PDB entry 7YOY | electron microscopy, 3.64 A resolution | chains C and F of the 5 polymer chains in the assembly

[Chain C]
Protein: Soluble gp42
Organism: Human gammaherpesvirus 4
UniProt: P0C6Z5 (GP42_EBVG); numbering as in UniProt (aligned over 88-223)
Sequence (136 residues; numbered 88 to 223; the number before each row is that of its first residue):
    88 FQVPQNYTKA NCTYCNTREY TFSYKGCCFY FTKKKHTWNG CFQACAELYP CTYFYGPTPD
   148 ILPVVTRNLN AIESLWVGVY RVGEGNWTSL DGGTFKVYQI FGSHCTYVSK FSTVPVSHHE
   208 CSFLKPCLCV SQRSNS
Cystine bridges: C99-C138, C102-C115, C128-C214, C132-C216, C192-C208

[Chain F]
Protein: 3E8 heavy chain
Organism: Oryctolagus cuniculus
Sequence (113 residues; numbered 2 to 114; the number before each row is that of its first residue):
     2 QPVKESGGRL VTPGTPLTLT CTASGFSLSS YWMSWVRQAR GKGLEWIGTA TAGGSAWYAS
    62 WAKGRFTISR TSTTVELRMT SLTTEDTATY FCARDPPGHS GLWGRGTLVT VSS
Cystine bridges: C22-C93

[Interface between chain C and chain F]
Contacting residue pairs (12; chain C residue first):
  N93(C) - S30(F)
  C99(C) - Y32(F)  hydrophobic
  C99(C) - S101(F)
  A133(C) - W33(F)
  E134(C) - T52(F)  hydrogen bond
  E134(C) - A53(F)  hydrogen bond (side chain-backbone)
  E134(C) - G54(F)
  L135(C) - W33(F)
  Y136(C) - W33(F)
  P137(C) - W33(F)
  P137(C) - P97(F)  hydrophobic
  C138(C) - P97(F)  hydrophobic
Also at the interface, not in a pair above, chain C (10 interface residues in all): N98, Y101
Interface features reported in the paper:
  - epitope / paratope residues, chain C: A133(C)

[In short]
Chain C and chain F form an interface of 10 and 8 residues respectively, with 2 hydrogen bonds. Polar pairs
include E134(C)-T52(F) and E134(C)-A53(F). From the paper: the epitope/paratope residue A133(C).
Chain C is Soluble gp42 (Human gammaherpesvirus 4) and chain F is 3E8 heavy chain (Oryctolagus cuniculus); the
structure, Cryo-EM structure of EBV gHgL-gp42 in complex with mAbs 3E8 and 5E3 (localized refinement), was
determined by electron microscopy together with 7YP1 from the same study.
